PDB entry 2C9P | X-ray diffraction, 2.25 A resolution | chain A

# Chain A
Name: Copper resistance protein C
From: Pseudomonas syringae PV. tomato
Reference sequence: P12376 (COPC_PSESM); residues 1-102 here correspond to UniProt positions 25-126 (UniProt number = residue number + 24)
Sequence (102 residues; each row starts with the number of its first residue):
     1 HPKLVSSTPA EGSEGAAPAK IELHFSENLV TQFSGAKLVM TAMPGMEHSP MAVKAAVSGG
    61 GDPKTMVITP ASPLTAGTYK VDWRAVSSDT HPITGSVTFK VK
Curated features (UniProtKB/Swiss-Prot):
  - binding site (Cu(2+)): His1, His91
  - binding site (Cu(+)): Met40, Met43, Met46, His48, Met51
Ion coordination: Cu ion site 1: His1, His48, His91; Cu ion site 2: Met40, Met51 (shared with 2 residues of chain B); Cu ion site 3: Met43, Met46 (shared with 2 residues of chain B)

# Summary
His1, His48 and His91 form the Cu ion site 1. Met40 and Met51 form the Cu ion site 2. UniProt lists
Cu2+-binding residues His1 and His91 and 5 Cu+-binding residues.
Chain A is Copper resistance protein C (Pseudomonas syringae PV. tomato); the structure, Cu(I)Cu(II)-CopC at
pH 4.5, was determined by X-ray diffraction, deposited together with 2C9R.
